Entry 6J6G (electron microscopy, 3.20 A resolution); this record covers chains R and E of the 41 polymer chains in the assembly.

[Chain R]
Protein: Pre-mRNA-splicing factor CWC2
Source organism: Saccharomyces cerevisiae (strain ATCC 204508 / S288c)
UniProtKB: Q12046 (CWC2_YEAST); residue numbers follow UniProt; this construct covers 1-339
Sequence (339 residues; row label = number of the first residue in the row):
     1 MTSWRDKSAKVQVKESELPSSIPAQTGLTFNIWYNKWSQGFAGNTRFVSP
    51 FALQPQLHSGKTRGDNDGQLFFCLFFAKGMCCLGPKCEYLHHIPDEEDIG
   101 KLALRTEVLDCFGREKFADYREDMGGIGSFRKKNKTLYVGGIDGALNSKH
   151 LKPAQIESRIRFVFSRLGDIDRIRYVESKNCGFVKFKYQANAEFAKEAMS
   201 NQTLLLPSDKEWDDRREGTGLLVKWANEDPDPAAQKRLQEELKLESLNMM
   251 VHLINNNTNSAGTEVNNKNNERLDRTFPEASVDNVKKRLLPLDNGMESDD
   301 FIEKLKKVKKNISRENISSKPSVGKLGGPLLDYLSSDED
Unresolved in the structure: 262-339
Ion coordination: Zn2+: Cys-73, Cys-81, Cys-87, His-91
Curated features (UniProtKB/Swiss-Prot):
  - zinc finger: Asp-67 to Pro-94 (C3H1-type)
  - modified residue (Phosphoserine): Ser-335, Ser-336
  - mutagenesis: Cys-73 (C73Y: Inhibits cell growth), Gly-79 (G79D: No effect. Synthetic lethal when associated with CLF1 lacking a TPR domain), Cys-87 (C87H: Inhibits cell growth), Phe-186 (F186D: Inhibits cell growth)

[Chain E]
Molecule: U6 snRNA
Source organism: Saccharomyces cerevisiae S288c
Sequence (112 nucleotides; row label = number of the first residue in the row):
     1 GUUCGCGAAGUAACCCUUCGUGGACAUUUGGUCAAUUUGAAACAAUACAG
    51 AGAUGAUCAGCAGUUCCCCUGCAUAAGGAUGAACCGUUUUACAAAGAGAU
   101 UUAUUUCGUUUU
Unresolved in the structure: 104-112
Ion coordination: Mg2+ site 1: C61, G77; Mg2+ site 2: G78, U80; Mg2+ site 3 near U80 (its only coordinating residue here); Mg2+ site 4 near G81 (its only coordinating residue here)
From the paper describing this entry:
  - Mg2+ coordination: G78, U80

[How chain R and chain E interact]
Pairs across the interface (51):
  Leu-18(R) with A35(E), base contact
  Pro-19(R) with U36(E), base contact
  Ser-20(R) with U36(E), base contact
  Ser-21(R) with U36(E), phosphate contact
  Asn-31(R) with A41(E), base contact
  Tyr-34(R) with A41(E), stacking on the base
  Lys-36(R) with A41(E), phosphate contact
  Trp-37(R) with A42(E), base contact
  Ser-38(R) with A41(E), hydrogen bond to the base; A42(E), hydrogen bond to the base; C43(E), base contact
  Gly-40(R) with C43(E), hydrogen bond to the base; A44(E), base contact
  Phe-41(R) with A44(E), base contact; A45(E), base contact
  Arg-46(R) with U37(E), base contact
  Phe-47(R) with U36(E), base contact; U37(E), stacking on the base
  Ser-49(R) with U37(E), base contact
  Pro-50(R) with U36(E), base contact
  Phe-72(R) with A34(E), hydrogen bond to the base
  Cys-73(R) with A34(E), base contact
  Leu-74(R) with A34(E), hydrogen bond to the base
  Phe-75(R) with A34(E), base contact; A35(E), stacking on the base
  Met-80(R) with A35(E), base contact; U36(E), base contact
  Cys-81(R) with A35(E), hydrogen bond to the base
  Cys-82(R) with A35(E), hydrogen bond to the base
  Leu-83(R) with A35(E), base contact
  Tyr-89(R) with A34(E), stacking on the base
  Phe-112(R) with A34(E), hydrogen bond to the base
  Phe-117(R) with G39(E), stacking on the base
  Asp-119(R) with G39(E), hydrogen bond to the base
  Tyr-120(R) with G39(E), base contact
  Arg-121(R) with U38(E), sugar contact; G39(E), hydrogen bond to the sugar; A40(E), hydrogen bond to the base
  Gly-125(R) with U38(E), base contact
  Gly-126(R) with U38(E), hydrogen bond to the base; G39(E), base contact
  Ile-127(R) with G39(E), hydrogen bond to the base
  Gly-128(R) with G39(E), hydrogen bond to the base
  Lys-196(R) with U38(E), hydrogen bond to the base
  Ser-200(R) with U38(E), base contact
  Asn-201(R) with U37(E), hydrogen bond to the base; U38(E), base contact
  Leu-221(R) with U38(E), base contact
  Leu-222(R) with U38(E), base contact
  Val-223(R) with U38(E), hydrogen bond to the base
  Lys-224(R) with U38(E), base contact
Other interface residues (no listed pair), chain R (47 interface residues in all): Gln-39, Thr-45, Val-48, Phe-51, Arg-114, Glu-122, Glu-197

[In short]
Chain R and chain E form an interface of 47 and 12 residues respectively; the contacts include 17 hydrogen
bonds and 5 aromatic stacking contacts. Among the polar pairs are Ser-38(R)/A41(E), Ser-38(R)/A42(E) and
Gly-40(R)/C43(E). Curated annotation (UniProt) lists 4 mutagenesis sites on chain R. The paper reports Mg2+
coordination by G78(E) and U80(E).
Chain R is Pre-mRNA-splicing factor CWC2 (Saccharomyces cerevisiae (strain ATCC 204508 / S288c)) and chain E
is U6 snRNA (Saccharomyces cerevisiae S288c); the structure, Cryo-EM structure of the yeast B*-a2 complex at
an average resolution of 3.2 angstrom, was determined by electron microscopy together with 6J6H, 6J6N and 6J6Q
from the same study.
